Entry 9ISK (electron microscopy, 2.73 A resolution); this record covers chains K and L of the 14 polymer chains in the assembly.

== Chain K (and L) ==
Molecule: Cell division protein ZapA
Source organism: Klebsiella pneumoniae 342
Notes: chain L of this document is another copy of the same molecule, construct and numbering; everything in this record applies to it too
Reference sequence: B5XUC8 (ZAPA_KLEP3); numbering as in UniProt (aligned over 1-109)
Sequence (109 residues; row label = number of the first residue in the row):
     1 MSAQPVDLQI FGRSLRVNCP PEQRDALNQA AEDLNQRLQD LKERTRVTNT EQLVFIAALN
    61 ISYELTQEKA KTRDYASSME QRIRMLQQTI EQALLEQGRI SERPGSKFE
Not modelled in the structure: 1-2, 91-109
Reported in the primary citation:
  - mutagenesis - I83E: decreased binding to Cell division protein FtsZ

== Chain K / chain L interface ==
Residue-residue contacts (49):
  Ile-10(K) / Phe-55(L)
  Ile-10(K) / Leu-59(L)  hydrophobic
  Arg-13(K) / Glu-51(L)  salt bridge
  Arg-13(K) / Phe-55(L)
  Leu-15(K) / Gln-52(L)
  Leu-15(K) / Phe-55(L)  hydrophobic
  Arg-16(K) / Gln-52(L)
  Gln-23(K) / Tyr-63(L)
  Ala-26(K) / Tyr-63(L)  hydrophobic
  Gln-29(K) / Thr-66(L)
  Ala-30(K) / Leu-59(L)
  Ala-30(K) / Ser-62(L)
  Asp-33(K) / Ser-62(L)  hydrogen bond
  Leu-34(K) / Ala-58(L)  hydrophobic
  Leu-34(K) / Leu-59(L)  hydrophobic
  Glu-51(K) / Arg-13(L)  salt bridge
  Gln-52(K) / Leu-15(L)
  Gln-52(K) / Arg-16(L)  hydrogen bond (side chain-backbone)
  Val-54(K) / Val-54(L)  hydrophobic
  Phe-55(K) / Ile-10(L)
  Phe-55(K) / Arg-13(L)
  Phe-55(K) / Leu-15(L)  hydrophobic
  Ala-58(K) / Leu-34(L)  hydrophobic
  Leu-59(K) / Ile-10(L)  hydrophobic
  Leu-59(K) / Ala-30(L)
  Leu-59(K) / Leu-34(L)  hydrophobic
  Ile-61(K) / Ile-61(L)
  Ile-61(K) / Ser-62(L)
  Ser-62(K) / Ala-30(L)
  Ser-62(K) / Asp-33(L)  hydrogen bond
  Ser-62(K) / Ile-61(L)
  Tyr-63(K) / Gln-23(L)
  Tyr-63(K) / Ala-26(L)  hydrophobic
  Glu-64(K) / Leu-65(L)
  Leu-65(K) / Ile-61(L)  hydrophobic
  Leu-65(K) / Glu-64(L)
  Leu-65(K) / Leu-65(L)  hydrophobic
  Glu-68(K) / Leu-65(L)
  Glu-68(K) / Glu-68(L)
  Glu-68(K) / Lys-69(L)
  Glu-68(K) / Thr-72(L)  hydrogen bond
  Lys-69(K) / Glu-68(L)
  Lys-71(K) / Lys-71(L)
  Lys-71(K) / Thr-72(L)  hydrogen bond
  Lys-71(K) / Tyr-75(L)
  Thr-72(K) / Glu-68(L)  hydrogen bond
  Thr-72(K) / Lys-71(L)  hydrogen bond (backbone-side chain)
  Tyr-75(K) / Lys-71(L)
  Tyr-75(K) / Tyr-75(L)  hydrophobic
Also at the interface, not in a pair above, chain K (32 interface residues in all): Ser-14, Val-17, Leu-27, Ala-31, Ile-56, Arg-82
Also at the interface, not in a pair above, chain L (33 interface residues in all): Phe-11, Ser-14, Val-17, Leu-27, Ala-31, Ile-56, Arg-82

== Summary ==
The interface between chain K and chain L involves 32 residues on one side and 33 on the other; the contacts
include 7 hydrogen bonds and 2 salt bridges. Polar contacts include Arg-13(K)/Glu-51(L), Asp-33(K)/Ser-62(L)
and Gln-52(K)/Arg-16(L). From the paper: I83E of chain K reduces binding to Cell division protein FtsZ.
Chain K and chain L are both Cell division protein ZapA (Klebsiella pneumoniae 342); the structure, Cryo-EM
structure of KpFtsZ-ZapA complex, was determined by electron microscopy, deposited together with 9ISJ.
